Entry 7NL0 (electron microscopy, 3.50 A resolution); this record covers chains A and I of the 10 polymer chains in the assembly.

[Chain A]
Name: Histone H3.1
From: Homo sapiens
UniProtKB: P68431 (H31_HUMAN); residues 0-135 here correspond to UniProt positions 1-136 (UniProt number = residue number + 1)
Amino-acid sequence (136 residues; row label = number of the first residue in the row; numbering starts at 0):
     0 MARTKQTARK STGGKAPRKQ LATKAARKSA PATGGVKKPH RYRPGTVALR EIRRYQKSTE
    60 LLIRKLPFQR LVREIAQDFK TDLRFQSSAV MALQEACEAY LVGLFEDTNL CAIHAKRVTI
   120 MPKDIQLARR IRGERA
Not modelled in the structure: 0-37
Swiss-Prot annotation at these positions:
  - modified residue: Arg2 (Asymmetric dimethylarginine), Thr3 (Phosphothreonine), Lys4 (Allysine), Gln5 (5-glutamyl dopamine), Thr6 (Phosphothreonine), Arg8 (Citrulline), Lys9 (N6,N6,N6-trimethyllysine), Ser10 (ADP-ribosylserine), Thr11 (Phosphothreonine), Lys14 (N6-(2-hydroxyisobutyryl)lysine), Arg17 (Asymmetric dimethylarginine), Lys18 (N6-(2-hydroxyisobutyryl)lysine), Lys23 (N6-(2-hydroxyisobutyryl)lysine), Arg26 (Citrulline), Lys27 (N6,N6,N6-trimethyllysine), Ser28 (ADP-ribosylserine), Lys36 (N6,N6,N6-trimethyllysine), Lys37 (N6-methyllysine), Tyr41 (Phosphotyrosine), Lys56 (N6,N6,N6-trimethyllysine) and 8 more in UniProt
  - lipidation: Lys18 (N6-decanoyllysine)

[Chain I]
Molecule: 162-nt DNA strand
Sequence (162 nucleotides; numbered -78 to 83; the number before each row is that of its first residue; numbers below 1 keep their minus sign (DA-78 is residue -78)):
   -78 AGTGGTATTA ACATATCCTC AGTGGTGAGT ATTAACATGG AACTTACTCC AACAATACAG
   -18 ATGCTGAATA AATGTAGTCT AAGTGAAGGA AGAAGGAAAG GTGGGAGCTG CCATCACTCA
    42 GAATTGTCCA GCAGGGATTG TGCAAGCTTG TGAATAAAGA CA
Not modelled in the structure: -78 to -60, 72-83

[How chain A and chain I interact]
Residue-residue contacts - 18 pairs, chain A then chain I:
  His39(A) - DT70(I)  sugar contact
  Arg40(A) - DT70(I)  sugar contact
  Tyr41(A) - DT70(I)  phosphate contact
  Arg42(A) - DT70(I)  salt bridge to the phosphate
  Arg42(A) - DG71(I)  phosphate contact
  Pro43(A) - DG-5(I)  sugar contact
  Pro43(A) - DT-4(I)  phosphate contact
  Thr45(A) - DT70(I)  hydrogen bond to the phosphate
  Arg63(A) - DG-13(I)  phosphate contact
  Arg72(A) - DT-23(I)  salt bridge to the phosphate
  Arg83(A) - DA-24(I)  hydrogen bond to the sugar
  Phe84(A) - DA-24(I)  sugar contact
  Phe84(A) - DT-23(I)  hydrogen bond to the phosphate
  Ser86(A) - DA-24(I)  phosphate contact
  Arg116(A) - DA-3(I)  sugar contact
  Arg116(A) - DG-2(I)  phosphate contact
  Val117(A) - DA-3(I)  hydrogen bond to the phosphate
  Thr118(A) - DA-3(I)  hydrogen bond to the phosphate
Interface residues without a listed pair, chain A (18 interface residues in all): Gln85, Lys115, Met120, Lys122
Interface residues without a listed pair, chain I (11 interface residues in all): DT-6, DT69

[Summary]
Chain A and chain I form an interface of 18 and 11 residues respectively; the contacts include 5 hydrogen
bonds and 2 salt bridges. Among the polar pairs are Arg83(A)-DA-24(I), Thr45(A)-DT70(I) and Phe84(A)-DT-23(I).
Chain A is Histone H3.1 (Homo sapiens) and chain I is a 162-nt DNA strand; the structure, Cryo-EM structure of
the Lin28B nucleosome core particle, was determined by electron microscopy.
